6V13 - chains D and E of the 5 polymer chains in the assembly; structure by X-ray diffraction, 2.75 A resolution.

[Chain D]
Protein: G08 TCR alpha chain
From: Mus musculus
Chain sequence (206 residues; row label = number of the first residue in the row; note: 17 numbers in that range are skipped by the numbering (no residue carries them; nothing is unmodelled there); a row labelled like 84A-84C holds insertion residues (84A, then the next letters in order)):
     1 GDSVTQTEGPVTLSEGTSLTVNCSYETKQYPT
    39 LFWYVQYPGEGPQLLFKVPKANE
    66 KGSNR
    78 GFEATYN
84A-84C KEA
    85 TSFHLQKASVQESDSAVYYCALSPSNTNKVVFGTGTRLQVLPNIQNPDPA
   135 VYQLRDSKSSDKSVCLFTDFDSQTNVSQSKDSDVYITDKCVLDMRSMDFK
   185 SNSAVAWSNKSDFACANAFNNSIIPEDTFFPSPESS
Disordered / not traced: 218-220
Cystine bridges: Cys-23/Cys-104, Cys-149/Cys-199

[Chain E]
Protein: G08 TCR beta chain
From: Mus musculus
Chain sequence (241 residues; numbered 3 to 256; 13 numbers in that range are skipped by the numbering (no residue carries them; nothing is unmodelled there); the number before each row is that of its first residue):
     3 AVFQTPNYHVTQVGNEVSFNCKQTLGHDT
    39 MYWYKQDSKKLLKIMFSYNNKQL
    66 IVNETVP
    74 RRFSPQSS
    83 DKAHLNLRIKSVEPEDSAVYLCASSLDWGVNTLYFGAGTRLSVLEDLNKV
   133 FPPEVAVFEPSEAEISHTQKATLVCLATGFFPDHVELSWWVNGKEVHSGV
   183 CTDPQPLKEQPALNDSRYALSSRLRVSATFWQNPRNHFRCQVQFYGLSEN
   233 DEWTQDRAKPVTQIVSAEAWGRAD
Cystine bridges: Cys-23/Cys-104, Cys-157/Cys-222

[How chain D and chain E interact]
Pairs across the interface - 89 pairs, chain D then chain E:
  Thr-32(D) with Val-112(E)
  Phe-40(D) with Asn-113(E)
  Tyr-42(D) with Thr-114(E); Leu-115(E), hydrogen bond (side chain-backbone)
  Gln-44(D) with Gln-44(E), hydrogen bond
  Gly-49(D) with Gly-118(E)
  Pro-50(D) with Leu-103(E); Phe-117(E)
  Leu-52(D) with Thr-114(E)
  Lys-55(D) with Thr-114(E), hydrogen bond
  Tyr-103(D) with Gln-44(E), hydrogen bond; Lys-48(E), hydrogen bond (side chain-backbone)
  Pro-108(D) with Val-112(E)
  Ser-109(D) with Val-112(E)
  Asn-110(D) with Trp-110(E)
  Thr-111(D) with Trp-110(E), hydrogen bond (side chain-backbone); Val-112(E)
  Asn-112(D) with Tyr-40(E), hydrogen bond; Ser-107(E); Trp-110(E), hydrogen bond (backbone-backbone); Gly-111(E); Val-112(E); Asn-113(E), hydrogen bond (side chain-backbone); Leu-115(E)
  Val-114(D) with Tyr-42(E)
  Phe-116(D) with Leu-50(E)
  Thr-118(D) with Lys-47(E); Lys-48(E)
  Arg-121(D) with Lys-48(E)
  Asp-132(D) with His-149(E), salt bridge
  Tyr-136(D) with Ser-143(E); Ala-145(E); Glu-146(E); His-149(E); Thr-150(E)
  Gln-137(D) with Ser-143(E), hydrogen bond (backbone-side chain)
  Leu-138(D) with Phe-140(E); Glu-141(E); Thr-154(E); Val-156(E), hydrophobic
  Arg-139(D) with Phe-140(E); Glu-141(E), hydrogen bond (backbone-backbone)
  Asp-140(D) with Val-139(E); Phe-140(E)
  Ser-144(D) with Ala-138(E)
  Lys-146(D) with Phe-140(E); Leu-158(E); Thr-160(E)
  Val-148(D) with Phe-140(E), hydrophobic; Leu-158(E), hydrophobic
  Thr-152(D) with Arg-207(E)
  Asp-153(D) with Thr-150(E); Arg-207(E), salt bridge
  Tyr-169(D) with Leu-189(E), hydrophobic; Glu-191(E)
  Ile-170(D) with Leu-189(E)
  Thr-171(D) with Asp-185(E); Leu-189(E); Ser-203(E); Arg-205(E), hydrogen bond
  Asp-172(D) with Asp-185(E); Arg-205(E)
  Cys-174(D) with Cys-183(E), disulfide; Thr-184(E); Arg-205(E)
  Val-175(D) with Cys-183(E), hydrogen bond (backbone-side chain)
  Leu-176(D) with Gly-181(E); Val-182(E); Cys-183(E), hydrophobic; Arg-205(E); Arg-207(E)
  Asp-177(D) with Ser-180(E), hydrogen bond (backbone-side chain); Gly-181(E), hydrogen bond (backbone-backbone)
  Met-178(D) with Lys-152(E); Ser-180(E); Arg-207(E); Val-208(E)
  Arg-179(D) with His-179(E); Ser-180(E), hydrogen bond (backbone-side chain)
  Met-181(D) with Ser-209(E)
  Phe-183(D) with Lys-152(E); Arg-207(E)
  Ser-185(D) with Arg-207(E), hydrogen bond
  Ser-187(D) with Arg-205(E), hydrogen bond
  Val-189(D) with Arg-205(E)
  Trp-191(D) with Leu-158(E), hydrophobic; Ala-201(E), hydrophobic
  Phe-213(D) with His-149(E)
  Pro-215(D) with Ala-145(E), hydrophobic
Other interface residues (no listed pair), chain D (55 interface residues in all): Val-101, Ser-107, Gly-117, Gly-119, Ser-141, Leu-150, Ser-166, Ala-188
Other interface residues (no listed pair), chain E (47 interface residues in all): Leu-49, Ala-119
Inter-chain disulfides: Cys-174(D)/Cys-183(E)

[Summary]
55 residues of chain D and 47 residues of chain E are in contact; the contacts include 1 disulfide bond, 18
hydrogen bonds and 2 salt bridges. Among the polar pairs are Asp-132(D)/His-149(E), Asp-153(D)/Arg-207(E) and
Tyr-42(D)/Leu-115(E).
Chain D is G08 TCR alpha chain and chain E is G08 TCR beta chain, both from Mus musculus; the structure,
immune receptor complex, was determined by X-ray diffraction, deposited together with 6V0Y, 6V15, 6V18, 6V19
and 6V1A.
